PDB entry 6AWB | electron microscopy, 6.70 A resolution (low resolution: residue-level contacts below are approximate; hydrogen-bond / salt-bridge calls are withheld) | chains A and Q of the 27 polymer chains in the assembly

Chain A:
Molecule: 16S rRNA
Organism: Escherichia coli
Sequence (1539 nucleotides; row label = number of the first residue in the row):
     2 AAUUGAAGAGUUUGAUCAUGGCUCAGAUUGAACGCUGGCGGCAGGCCUAA
    52 CACAUGCAAGUCGAACGGUAACAGGAAGAAGCUUGCUUCUUUGCUGACGA
   102 GUGGCGGACGGGUGAGUAAUGUCUGGGAAACUGCCUGAUGGAGGGGGAUA
   152 ACUACUGGAAACGGUAGCUAAUACCGCAUAACGUCGCAAGACCAAAGAGG
   202 GGGACCUUCGGGCCUCUUGCCAUCGGAUGUGCCCAGAUGGGAUUAGCUAG
   252 UAGGUGGGGUAACGGCUCACCUAGGCGACGAUCCCUAGCUGGUCUGAGAG
   302 GAUGACCAGCCACACUGGAACUGAGACACGGUCCAGACUCCUACGGGAGG
   352 CAGCAGUGGGGAAUAUUGCACAAUGGGCGCAAGCCUGAUGCAGCCAUGCC
   402 GCGUGUAUGAAGAAGGCCUUCGGGUUGUAAAGUACUUUCAGCGGGGAGGA
   452 AGGGAGUAAAGUUAAUACCUUUGCUCAUUGACGUUACCCGCAGAAGAAGC
   502 ACCGGCUAACUCCGUGCCAGCAGCCGCGGUAAUACGGAGGGUGCAAGCGU
   552 UAAUCGGAAUUACUGGGCGUAAAGCGCACGCAGGCGGUUUGUUAAGUCAG
   602 AUGUGAAAUCCCCGGGCUCAACCUGGGAACUGCAUCUGAUACUGGCAAGC
   652 UUGAGUCUCGUAGAGGGGGGUAGAAUUCCAGGUGUAGCGGUGAAAUGCGU
   702 AGAGAUCUGGAGGAAUACCGGUGGCGAAGGCGGCCCCCUGGACGAAGACU
   752 GACGCUCAGGUGCGAAAGCGUGGGGAGCAAACAGGAUUAGAUACCCUGGU
   802 AGUCCACGCCGUAAACGAUGUCGACUUGGAGGUUGUGCCCUUGAGGCGUG
   852 GCUUCCGGAGCUAACGCGUUAAGUCGACCGCCUGGGGAGUACGGCCGCAA
   902 GGUUAAAACUCAAAUGAAUUGACGGGGGCCCGCACAAGCGGUGGAGCAUG
   952 UGGUUUAAUUCGAUGCAACGCGAAGAACCUUACCUGGUCUUGACAUCCAC
  1002 GGAAGUUUUCAGAGAUGAGAAUGUGCCUUCGGGAACCGUGAGACAGGUGC
  1052 UGCAUGGCUGUCGUCAGCUCGUGUUGUGAAAUGUUGGGUUAAGUCCCGCA
  1102 ACGAGCGCAACCCUUAUCCUUUGUUGCCAGCGGUCCGGCCGGGAACUCAA
  1152 AGGAGACUGCCAGUGAUAAACUGGAGGAAGGUGGGGAUGACGUCAAGUCA
  1202 UCAUGGCCCUUACGACCAGGGCUACACACGUGCUACAAUGGCGCAUACAA
  1252 AGAGAAGCGACCUCGCGAGAGCAAGCGGACCUCAUAAAGUGCGUCGUAGU
  1302 CCGGAUUGGAGUCUGCAACUCGACUCCAUGAAGUCGGAAUCGCUAGUAAU
  1352 CGUGGAUCAGAAUGCCACGGUGAAUACGUUCCCGGGCCUUGUACACACCG
  1402 CCCGUCACACCAUGGGAGUGGGUUGCAAAAGAAGUAGGUAGCUUAACCUU
  1452 CGGGAGGGCGCUUACCACUUUGUGAUUCAUGACUGGGGUGAAGUCGUAAC
  1502 AAGGUAACCGUAGGGGAACCUGCGGUUGGAUCACCUCCU
Disordered / not traced: 1400-1495

Chain Q:
Protein: 30S ribosomal protein S14
Organism: Escherichia coli
UniProt: B7MCS2 (RS14_ECO45); residues 1-100 here correspond to UniProt positions 2-101 (UniProt number = residue number + 1)
Sequence (100 residues; row label = number of the first residue in the row):
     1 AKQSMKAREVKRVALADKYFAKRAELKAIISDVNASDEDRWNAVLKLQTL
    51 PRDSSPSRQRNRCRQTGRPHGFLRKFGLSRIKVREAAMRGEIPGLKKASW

Interface between chain A and chain Q:
Pairs across the interface (79; chain A residue first):
  G973(A) with Arg-80(Q)
  A974(A) with His-70(Q); Gly-71(Q); Arg-80(Q)
  G976(A) with Arg-60(Q); Gly-71(Q)
  A977(A) with Arg-60(Q)
  C979(A) with Ser-57(Q); Arg-58(Q)
  C980(A) with Arg-12(Q); Ser-57(Q); Arg-58(Q)
  U981(A) with Met-5(Q); Arg-8(Q); Arg-62(Q); Pro-69(Q)
  U982(A) with Lys-2(Q); Pro-69(Q); His-70(Q)
  A994(A) with Ser-4(Q); Ala-7(Q)
  C995(A) with Gln-3(Q)
  U1007(A) with Lys-18(Q)
  U1008(A) with Tyr-19(Q)
  U1009(A) with Arg-23(Q)
  G1015(A) with Arg-52(Q)
  G1047(A) with Gln-3(Q)
  G1048(A) with Lys-2(Q); Gln-3(Q)
  U1049(A) with Ala-1(Q); Lys-2(Q); Arg-68(Q); Pro-69(Q); His-70(Q)
  G1058(A) with Glu-85(Q)
  C1059(A) with Arg-84(Q)
  U1060(A) with Arg-84(Q)
  C1114(A) with Ser-99(Q)
  U1115(A) with Trp-100(Q)
  G1186(A) with Ser-99(Q); Trp-100(Q)
  G1187(A) with Ser-99(Q)
  A1188(A) with Lys-97(Q)
  U1202(A) with Thr-66(Q); Gly-67(Q); Arg-68(Q); Ile-81(Q); Lys-82(Q)
  C1203(A) with Ala-1(Q)
  A1216(A) with Ser-4(Q)
  C1217(A) with Ser-4(Q); Arg-8(Q)
  C1218(A) with Arg-8(Q); Lys-11(Q)
  A1219(A) with Arg-52(Q); Arg-58(Q)
  G1255(A) with Lys-75(Q)
  A1257(A) with Pro-56(Q)
  A1271(A) with Val-33(Q)
  G1272(A) with Asp-32(Q)
  G1316(A) with Lys-27(Q); Ser-57(Q)
  C1317(A) with Lys-27(Q); Leu-47(Q); Gln-48(Q); Pro-51(Q); Arg-52(Q); Ser-54(Q); Ser-55(Q)
  U1358(A) with Phe-72(Q); Leu-73(Q); Arg-74(Q)
  C1359(A) with Arg-60(Q); Phe-72(Q); Arg-74(Q)
  A1360(A) with Ser-57(Q); Arg-74(Q)
  A1368(A) with Trp-100(Q)
  C1369(A) with Trp-100(Q)
Other interface residues (no listed pair), chain A (47 interface residues in all): A975, A983, G1006, A1014, A1318
Other interface residues (no listed pair), chain Q (48 interface residues in all): Leu-50, Gln-59, Ser-79, Lys-96

Summary:
47 residues of chain A and 48 residues of chain Q are in contact.
Here chain A is 16S rRNA and chain Q is 30S ribosomal protein S14, both from Escherichia coli. Entry 6AWB
(Structure of 30S ribosomal subunit and RNA polymerase complex in non-rotated state) was determined by
electron microscopy (same publication as 6AWC and 6AWD).
